7FHJ - chains A and B of the 4 polymer chains in the assembly; structure by X-ray diffraction, 2.28 A resolution.

# Chain A (and B)
Name: Bromodomain adjacent to zinc finger domain protein 2A
From: Homo sapiens
Notes: chain B of this document is another copy of the same molecule, construct and numbering; everything in this record applies to it too
UniProt: Q9UIF9 (BAZ2A_HUMAN); residue numbers follow UniProt; this construct covers 536-653
Chain sequence (119 residues; each row starts with the number of its first residue):
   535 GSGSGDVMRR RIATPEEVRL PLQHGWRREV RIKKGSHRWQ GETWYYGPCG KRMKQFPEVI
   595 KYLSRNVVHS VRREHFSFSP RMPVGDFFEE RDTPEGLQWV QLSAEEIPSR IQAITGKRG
Unresolved in the structure: 535-543, 651-653
Differences from the reference sequence: expression tag (535)
Swiss-Prot annotation at these positions:
  - DNA-binding region: T649 to G653 (A.T hook 1)
  - modified residue: T548 (Phosphothreonine), S613 (Phosphoserine)
What the authors report for this chain:
  - binding site for the 12-nt DNA strand: K585, K588, K595, R599

# How chain A and chain B interact
Pairs across the interface (36):
  G559(A) - F622(B)
  G559(A) - Q635(B)
  R561(A) - R561(B)
  R561(A) - D620(B)  salt bridge
  E563(A) - R561(B)  salt bridge
  R565(A) - P582(B)  hydrogen bond (side chain-backbone)
  R565(A) - C583(B)
  R565(A) - G584(B)
  W578(A) - C583(B)
  W578(A) - G584(B)
  Y580(A) - R561(B)
  Y580(A) - Y580(B)  hydrophobic
  Y580(A) - G584(B)
  Y580(A) - R586(B)
  P582(A) - R565(B)  hydrogen bond (backbone-side chain)
  P582(A) - F622(B)
  P582(A) - W633(B)
  C583(A) - R565(B)  hydrogen bond (backbone-side chain)
  C583(A) - W578(B)
  C583(A) - W633(B)
  G584(A) - R565(B)
  G584(A) - W578(B)
  G584(A) - Y580(B)
  G584(A) - R586(B)  hydrogen bond (backbone-side chain)
  R586(A) - Y580(B)
  R586(A) - G584(B)  hydrogen bond (side chain-backbone)
  R586(A) - R586(B)
  V601(A) - Q632(B)
  H603(A) - Q632(B)
  F622(A) - G559(B)
  F622(A) - P582(B)
  E629(A) - H603(B)  salt bridge
  L631(A) - N600(B)
  W633(A) - P582(B)
  W633(A) - C583(B)
  Q635(A) - G559(B)
Interface residues without a listed pair, chain B (19 interface residues in all): E563, G581, V601

# In short
The interface between chain A and chain B involves 17 residues on one side and 19 on the other, with 5
hydrogen bonds and 3 salt bridges. Polar pairs include R561(A)-D620(B), E563(A)-R561(B) and E629(A)-H603(B).
The paper reports a binding site for the 12-nt DNA strand at K585(A), K588(A) and K595(A) among others.
Both chains are Bromodomain adjacent to zinc finger domain protein 2A (Homo sapiens). Entry 7FHJ (Crystal
structure of BAZ2A with DNA) was determined by X-ray diffraction, deposited together with 7MWI.
